Entry 7KXJ (electron microscopy, 6.40 A resolution (low resolution: residue-level contacts below are approximate; hydrogen-bond / salt-bridge calls are withheld)); this record covers chains L and M of the 9 polymer chains in the assembly.

[Chain L (and M)]
Protein: Fab 15033-7 light chain
From: Homo sapiens
Notes: antibody fragment or engineered binder; chain M of this document is another copy of the same molecule, construct and numbering; everything in this record applies to it too
Amino-acid sequence (214 residues; numbered 1 to 234; 20 numbers in that range are skipped by the numbering (no residue carries them; nothing is unmodelled there); the number before each row is that of its first residue):
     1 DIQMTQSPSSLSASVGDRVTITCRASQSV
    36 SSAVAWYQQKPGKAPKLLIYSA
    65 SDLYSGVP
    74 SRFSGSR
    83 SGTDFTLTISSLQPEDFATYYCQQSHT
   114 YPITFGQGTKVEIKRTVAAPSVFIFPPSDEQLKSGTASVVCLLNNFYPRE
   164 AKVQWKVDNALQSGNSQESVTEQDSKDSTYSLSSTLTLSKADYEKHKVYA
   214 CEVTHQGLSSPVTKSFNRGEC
Cystine bridges: Cys23-Cys104, Cys154-Cys214

[Interface between chain L and chain M]
Contacting residue pairs - 9 pairs, chain L then chain M:
  Lys169(L) with Ser176(M)
  Asp171(L) with Gln175(M); Asn178(M)
  Asn172(L) with Gln175(M); Ser176(M); Asn178(M)
  Ala173(L) with Leu174(M); Gln175(M)
  Leu174(L) with Leu174(M)
Also at the interface, not in a pair above, chain M (5 interface residues in all): Gly177

[Summary]
Chain L and chain M each contribute 5 residues to their interface.
Chain L and chain M are both Fab 15033-7 light chain (Homo sapiens); the structure, SARS-CoV-2 spike protein
in complex with Fab 15033-7, 3-"up", asymmetric, was determined by electron microscopy, deposited together
with 7KLG, 7KLH, 7KMK, 7KML and 7KXK.
